PDB entry 3ZD7 | X-ray diffraction, 2.50 A resolution | chains A and C of the 3 polymer chains in the assembly

== Chain A ==
Molecule: Probable ATP-dependent RNA helicase DDX58
From: Homo sapiens
Notes: EC 3.6.4.13
Reference sequence: O95786 (DDX58_HUMAN); residues 230-925 here correspond to UniProt positions 185-880 (UniProt number = residue number - 45)
Amino-acid sequence (696 residues; row label = number of the first residue in the row):
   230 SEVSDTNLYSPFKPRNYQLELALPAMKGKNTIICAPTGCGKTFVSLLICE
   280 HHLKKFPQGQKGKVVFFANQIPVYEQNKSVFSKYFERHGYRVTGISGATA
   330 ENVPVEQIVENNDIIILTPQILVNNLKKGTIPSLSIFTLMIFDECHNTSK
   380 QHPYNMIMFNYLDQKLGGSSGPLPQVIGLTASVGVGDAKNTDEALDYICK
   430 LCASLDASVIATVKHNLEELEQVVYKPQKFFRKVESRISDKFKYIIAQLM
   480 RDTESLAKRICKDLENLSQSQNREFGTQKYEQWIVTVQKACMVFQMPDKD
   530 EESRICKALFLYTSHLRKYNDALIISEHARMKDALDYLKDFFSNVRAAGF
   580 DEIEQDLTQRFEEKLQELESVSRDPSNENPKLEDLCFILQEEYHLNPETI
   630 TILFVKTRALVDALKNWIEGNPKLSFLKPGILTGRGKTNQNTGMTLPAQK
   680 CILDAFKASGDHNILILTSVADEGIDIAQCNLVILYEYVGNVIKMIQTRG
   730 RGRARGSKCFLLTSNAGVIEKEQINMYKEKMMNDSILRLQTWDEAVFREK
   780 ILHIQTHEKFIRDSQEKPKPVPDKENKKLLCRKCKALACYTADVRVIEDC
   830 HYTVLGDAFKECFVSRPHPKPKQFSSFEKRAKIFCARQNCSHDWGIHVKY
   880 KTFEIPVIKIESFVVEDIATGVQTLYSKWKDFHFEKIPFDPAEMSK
Disordered / not traced: 230-235, 330-331, 522-531, 663-691, 721-732, 794-802, 897-898, 923-925
Disulfides: Cys-520/Cys-535
Differences from the reference sequence: conflict Asn-306 (Gln261 in O95786), Ser-499 (Ile454 in O95786), Leu-696 (Ala651 in O95786), Asp-828 (Glu783 in O95786)
Bound ions: Zn2+: Cys-810, Cys-813, Cys-864, Cys-869
Ligand contacts: ADP (adenosine-5'-diphosphate): Asn-236, Leu-237, Phe-241, Lys-242, Pro-243, Arg-244, Gln-247, Pro-265, Thr-266, Gly-267, Cys-268, Gly-269, Lys-270, Thr-271, Phe-272
Reported in the primary citation:
  - binding site for the 10-nt RNA strand: Gln-511
  - binding site for the 10-nt RNA strand (chain C): Lys-508
  - conformationally variable residues (domain motion): Lys-270, Glu-530
  - binding site for ADP: Lys-270

== Chain C ==
Molecule: 10-nt RNA strand
Sequence (10 nucleotides; each row starts with the number of its first residue):
     1 GCGCGCGCGC

== How chain A and chain C interact ==
Pairs across the interface (21; chain A residue first):
  Lys-379(A) with C4(C), phosphate contact; G5(C), phosphate contact; C6(C), salt bridge to the phosphate
  Gln-380(A) with C4(C), sugar contact; G5(C), phosphate contact
  His-381(A) with C4(C), sugar contact
  Pro-382(A) with C4(C), sugar contact
  Lys-508(A) with G9(C), hydrogen bond to the phosphate; C10(C), salt bridge to the phosphate
  Cys-829(A) with C2(C), sugar contact
  His-830(A) with G1(C), hydrogen bond to the sugar; C2(C), sugar contact
  Phe-853(A) with G1(C), base contact
  Gly-874(A) with G1(C), sugar contact
  Ile-875(A) with G1(C), sugar contact
  Val-886(A) with G1(C), sugar contact
  Ile-887(A) with G1(C), phosphate contact
  Lys-888(A) with G1(C), phosphate contact; C2(C), phosphate contact
  Glu-890(A) with C2(C), phosphate contact
  Trp-908(A) with C2(C), phosphate contact
Also at the interface, not in a pair above, chain A (20 interface residues in all): Asn-376, Lys-750, Phe-856, Ile-889, Lys-909
Also at the interface, not in a pair above, chain C (9 interface residues in all): G3, C8

== In short ==
Chain A and chain C form an interface of 20 and 9 residues respectively, with 2 hydrogen bonds and 2 salt
bridges. Polar contacts include His-830(A)/G1(C), Lys-508(A)/G9(C) and Lys-379(A)/C6(C). From the paper: a
binding site for the 10-nt RNA strand at Gln-511(A); a binding site for the 10-nt RNA strand (chain C) at
Lys-508(A).
Chain A is Probable ATP-dependent RNA helicase DDX58 (Homo sapiens) and chain C is a 10-nt RNA strand; the
structure, Snapshot 3 of RIG-I scanning on RNA duplex, was determined by X-ray diffraction, deposited together
with 3ZD6.
